PDB entry 5YX9 | electron microscopy, 3.80 A resolution | chains A and B of the 4 polymer chains in the assembly

[Chain A (and B)]
Name: Short transient receptor potential channel 6
Organism: Homo sapiens
Notes: chain B of this document is another copy of the same molecule, construct and numbering; everything in this record applies to it too
UniProt: Q9Y210 (TRPC6_HUMAN); numbering as in UniProt (aligned over 1-931)
Amino-acid sequence (931 residues; row label = number of the first residue in the row):
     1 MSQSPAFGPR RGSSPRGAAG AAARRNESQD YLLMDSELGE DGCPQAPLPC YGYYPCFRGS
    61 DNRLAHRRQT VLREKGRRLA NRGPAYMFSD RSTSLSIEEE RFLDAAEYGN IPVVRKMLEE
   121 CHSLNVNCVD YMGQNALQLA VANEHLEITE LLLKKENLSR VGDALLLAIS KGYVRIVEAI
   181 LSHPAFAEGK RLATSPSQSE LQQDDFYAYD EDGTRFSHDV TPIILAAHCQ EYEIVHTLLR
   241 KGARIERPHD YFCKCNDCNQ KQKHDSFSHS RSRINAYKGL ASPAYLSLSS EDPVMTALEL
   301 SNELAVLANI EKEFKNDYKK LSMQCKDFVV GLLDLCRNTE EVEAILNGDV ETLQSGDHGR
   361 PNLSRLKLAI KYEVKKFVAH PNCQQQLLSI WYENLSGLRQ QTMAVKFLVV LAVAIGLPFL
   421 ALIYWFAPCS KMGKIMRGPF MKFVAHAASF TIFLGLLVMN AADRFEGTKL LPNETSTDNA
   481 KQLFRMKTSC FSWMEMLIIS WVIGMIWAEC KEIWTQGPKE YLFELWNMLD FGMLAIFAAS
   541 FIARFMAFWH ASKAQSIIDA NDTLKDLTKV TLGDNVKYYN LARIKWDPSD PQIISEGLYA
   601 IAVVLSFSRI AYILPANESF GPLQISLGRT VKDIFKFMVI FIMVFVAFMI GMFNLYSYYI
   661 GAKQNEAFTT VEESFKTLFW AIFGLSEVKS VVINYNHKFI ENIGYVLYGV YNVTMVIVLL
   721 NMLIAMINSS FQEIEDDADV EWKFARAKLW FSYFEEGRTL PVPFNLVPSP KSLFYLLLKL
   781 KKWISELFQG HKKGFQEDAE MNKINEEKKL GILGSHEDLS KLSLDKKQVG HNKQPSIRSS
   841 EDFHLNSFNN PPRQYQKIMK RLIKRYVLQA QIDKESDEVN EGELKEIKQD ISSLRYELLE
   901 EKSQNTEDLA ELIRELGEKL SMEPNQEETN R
Not modelled in the structure: 1-84, 193-203, 350-357, 464-491, 560-585, 734-736, 767-852, 922-931
Swiss-Prot annotation at these positions:
  - modified residue: S815 (Phosphoserine)
  - glycosylation (N-linked (GlcNAc...) asparagine): N473, N561
  - natural variant: F88 (F88FAYMF: In FSGS2; uncertain significance), G109 (G109S: In FSGS2), P112 (P112Q: In FSGS2), N125 (N125S: In FSGS2; uncertain significance), N143 (N143S: In FSGS2), R175 (R175Q: In FSGS2), H218 (H218L: In FSGS2), S270 (S270T: In FSGS2), R360 (R360H: In FSGS2; uncertain significance), L395 (L395A: In FSGS2; uncertain significance), A404 (A404V: Increases calcium ion transport), G757 (G757D: In FSGS2), 4 further natural variant entries in UniProt
  - mutagenesis: N110 (N110H: Increases calcium ion transport), N125 (N125A: No effect on RNF24-binding; when associated with A-127; A-128 and A-130), N127 (N127A: No effect on RNF24-binding; when associated with A-125; A-128 and A-130), C128 (C128A: No effect on RNF24-binding; when associated with A-125; A-127 and A-130), D130 (D130A: No effect on RNF24-binding; when associated with A-125; A-127 and A-128), M132 (M132T: Increases cation channel activity. Increases significantly inward and outward currents and does not show channel inactivation. Increases calcium ion transport), N561 (N561Q: Constitutively activates channel), E755 to G757 (Decreases calcium ion transport), E755 to E756 (Increases calcium ion transport), K826 to K827 (Decreases calcium ion transport), Q889 (Q889K: Increases calcium transport. Increases calcium ion transport)
What the authors report for this chain:
  - specificity-determining residues: E687 (proposed by the authors, not directly observed)
  - mutagenesis - Y392F, S608L, N617S, F620L, V644F: unchanged signaling in response to OAG
  - mutagenesis - W526A, Q624A, I640F, T714F: decreased binding to BTDM
  - mutagenesis - S608L, V644F: abolished binding to BTDM

[How chain A and chain B interact]
Contacting residue pairs (96):
  R175(A) - D104(B)
  R175(A) - Y108(B)
  R175(A) - Y896(B)
  E233(A) - Y131(B)
  H236(A) - F88(B)
  R240(A) - M87(B)
  R244(A) - A85(B)
  R244(A) - Y86(B)
  R244(A) - M87(B)
  L288(A) - M87(B)
  L288(A) - F88(B)  hydrophobic
  S290(A) - Y86(B)
  E291(A) - Y86(B)
  R337(A) - T214(B)  hydrogen bond (side chain-backbone)
  R337(A) - R215(B)
  R337(A) - F216(B)
  R337(A) - S217(B)
  T339(A) - S266(B)
  T339(A) - F267(B)
  N382(A) - F267(B)
  R399(A) - E313(B)  salt bridge
  V458(A) - I650(B)  hydrophobic
  A461(A) - F653(B)
  W586(A) - Y695(B)
  I593(A) - I700(B)
  E596(A) - L655(B)
  E596(A) - Y658(B)
  G597(A) - I703(B)
  Y599(A) - N654(B)
  A600(A) - G651(B)
  A600(A) - L655(B)  hydrophobic
  I601(A) - I703(B)  hydrophobic
  V603(A) - G651(B)
  V603(A) - N654(B)
  V604(A) - A647(B)
  F607(A) - A647(B)  hydrophobic
  F607(A) - I650(B)  hydrophobic
  I610(A) - M643(B)  hydrophobic
  L614(A) - M643(B)  hydrophobic
  F620(A) - V639(B)  hydrophobic
  L623(A) - K636(B)
  L623(A) - F637(B)  hydrophobic
  L623(A) - I640(B)  hydrophobic
  L623(A) - M722(B)  hydrophobic
  S626(A) - M722(B)
  L627(A) - V718(B)  hydrophobic
  L627(A) - M722(B)  hydrophobic
  T630(A) - M722(B)
  K676(A) - Y705(B)  hydrogen bond
  F679(A) - V713(B)  hydrophobic
  W680(A) - V688(B)  hydrophobic
  W680(A) - Y708(B)  hydrophobic
  W680(A) - G709(B)
  F683(A) - N712(B)
  F683(A) - V713(B)  hydrophobic
  L685(A) - G684(B)
  L685(A) - S686(B)
  L685(A) - V688(B)  hydrophobic
  L723(A) - N721(B)
  I727(A) - N721(B)
  I727(A) - A725(B)  hydrophobic
  N728(A) - N728(B)
  F731(A) - S729(B)
  Q732(A) - Q732(B)
  R861(A) - D212(B)
  R861(A) - G213(B)
  I863(A) - F88(B)  hydrophobic
  K864(A) - M132(B)  hydrogen bond (side chain-backbone)
  K864(A) - Y209(B)
  K864(A) - D210(B)
  L868(A) - M132(B)  hydrophobic
  Q871(A) - Y131(B)
  K874(A) - E881(B)
  E875(A) - K171(B)  salt bridge
  E875(A) - N880(B)
  E875(A) - E881(B)  hydrogen bond (backbone-backbone)
  E875(A) - G882(B)
  E875(A) - K885(B)
  S876(A) - N880(B)
  E878(A) - E881(B)  hydrogen bond (backbone-backbone)
  V879(A) - V879(B)  hydrophobic
  V879(A) - L884(B)  hydrophobic
  E883(A) - E881(B)
  E883(A) - L884(B)
  E883(A) - K888(B)  salt bridge
  E886(A) - K888(B)  salt bridge
  I887(A) - L884(B)  hydrophobic
  I887(A) - I891(B)  hydrophobic
  L894(A) - R895(B)
  E897(A) - R895(B)  salt bridge
  E897(A) - L899(B)
  L898(A) - L898(B)  hydrophobic
  E901(A) - L898(B)
  E901(A) - L899(B)
  E901(A) - K902(B)
  N905(A) - T906(B)
Interface residues without a listed pair, chain A (75 interface residues in all): E147, E178, L239, S289, N338, A462, D587, I594, V631, K860, R865, I872, D877, I891, L912, K919
Interface residues without a listed pair, chain B (81 interface residues in all): S89, D90, E100, V129, Q134, S268, R271, F648, H697, F699, L707, I717, E878, L894, N905, I913, L920

[Overview]
75 residues of chain A face 81 of chain B across their interface; the contacts include 5 hydrogen bonds and 5
salt bridges. Polar contacts include R399(A)-E313(B), E875(A)-K171(B) and E883(A)-K888(B). From the paper:
W526A, Q624A and I640F of chain A, among others, reduce binding to BTDM; the specificity determinant E687(A);
9 substitutions were tested in all.
Chain A and chain B are both Short transient receptor potential channel 6 (Homo sapiens); the structure,
Cryo-EM structure of human TRPC6 at 3.8A resolution, was determined by electron microscopy together with 5ZBG
from the same study.
